Entry 4Z31 (X-ray diffraction, 2.50 A resolution); this record covers chains A and F of the 6 polymer chains in the assembly.

[Chain A]
Protein: Roquin-2
Source organism: Homo sapiens
UniProt: Q9HBD1 (RC3H2_HUMAN); numbering as in UniProt (aligned over 87-404)
Chain sequence (319 residues; each row starts with the number of its first residue):
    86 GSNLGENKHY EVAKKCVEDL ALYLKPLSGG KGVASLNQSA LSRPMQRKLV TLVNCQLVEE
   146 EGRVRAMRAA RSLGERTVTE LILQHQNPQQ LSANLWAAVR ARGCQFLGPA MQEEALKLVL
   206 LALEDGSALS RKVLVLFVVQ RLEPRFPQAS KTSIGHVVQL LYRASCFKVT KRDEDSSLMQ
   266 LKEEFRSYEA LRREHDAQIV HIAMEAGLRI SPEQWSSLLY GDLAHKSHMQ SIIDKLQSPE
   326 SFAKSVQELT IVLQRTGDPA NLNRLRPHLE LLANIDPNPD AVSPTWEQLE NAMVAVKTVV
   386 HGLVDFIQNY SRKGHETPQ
Not modelled in the structure: 86-91, 112-124, 398-404
Sequence notes: expression tag (86)
UniProt features mapped onto this chain:
  - mutagenesis: Gln244 to Arg248 (Abolishes binding to CDE RNA but not dsRNA), Ser323 (S323E: Decreases dsRNA-binding)
From the paper describing this entry:
  - binding site for the 15-nt RNA strand (chain F): Arg216, Arg248, Ser250, Ser262
  - binding site for the 15-nt RNA strand: Ser312, Gln315, Asp319
  - binding site for the 15-nt RNA strand: Arg128, Arg153, Ser157
  - mutagenesis - Q244A/Y247A/R248E/S323E (Kd 590 nM): decreased binding to Tnf23 RNA duplex
  - post-translational modification sites: Ser323 (citing earlier work)
  - contacts within the chain: Arg294-Glu333, Ala291-Arg340
  - conformationally variable residues (domain motion): Ser323

[Chain F]
Molecule: 15-nt RNA strand
Sequence (15 nucleotides; numbered 1 to 15; the number before each row is that of its first residue):
     1 AUGUUCUGUG AACAC

[Chain A / chain F interface]
Residue-residue contacts (28):
  Arg185(A) with A1(F), phosphate contact
  Arg187(A) with G10(F), salt bridge to the phosphate
  Gly188(A) with G10(F), base contact
  Gln190(A) with U2(F), hydrogen bond to the phosphate
  Arg216(A) with G8(F), salt bridge to the phosphate
  Lys217(A) with C6(F), salt bridge to the phosphate; U7(F), phosphate contact
  Gln233(A) with G3(F), phosphate contact
  Ser235(A) with G3(F), hydrogen bond to the phosphate; U4(F), phosphate contact
  Lys236(A) with U4(F), phosphate contact; U5(F), phosphate contact
  Thr237(A) with G3(F), sugar contact; U4(F), hydrogen bond to the phosphate
  Ser238(A) with G3(F), phosphate contact
  Gln244(A) with G8(F), hydrogen bond to the base; U9(F), sugar contact; G10(F), hydrogen bond to the sugar
  Tyr247(A) with G8(F), hydrogen bond to the phosphate; U9(F), sugar contact
  Arg248(A) with U9(F), base contact; G10(F), salt bridge to the phosphate
  Ser250(A) with U9(F), hydrogen bond to the base
  Val254(A) with G8(F), phosphate contact
  Glu259(A) with U7(F), base contact
  Asp260(A) with U7(F), hydrogen bond to the base
  Ser261(A) with U7(F), hydrogen bond to the phosphate
  Ser262(A) with U7(F), hydrogen bond to the sugar

[In short]
20 residues of chain A face 10 of chain F across their interface; the contacts include 10 hydrogen bonds and 4
salt bridges. Polar contacts include Gln244(A)-G8(F), Ser250(A)-U9(F) and Asp260(A)-U7(F). The paper reports a
binding site for the 15-nt RNA strand at Ser312(A), Gln315(A) and Asp319(A) among others;
Q244A/Y247A/R248E/S323E of chain A reduce binding to Tnf23 RNA duplex.
Here chain A is Roquin-2 (Homo sapiens) and chain F is a 15-nt RNA strand. Entry 4Z31 (Crystal structure of
the RC3H2 ROQ domain in complex with stem-loop and double-stranded forms of RNA) was determined by X-ray
diffraction together with 4Z30 from the same study.
